Entry 7CTG (electron microscopy, 5.00 A resolution (low resolution: residue-level contacts below are approximate; hydrogen-bond / salt-bridge calls are withheld)); this record covers chains C and E of the 5 polymer chains in the assembly.

Chain C:
Molecule: Origin recognition complex subunit 3
Source organism: Homo sapiens
UniProt: Q9UBD5 (ORC3_HUMAN); the author numbering skips numbers that UniProt does not, so the offset changes along the chain: 1-506 = UniProt 1-506; 508-712 = UniProt 507-711
Amino-acid sequence (711 residues; each row starts with the number of its first residue; note: 1 number in that range is skipped by the numbering (no residue carries it; nothing is unmodelled there)):
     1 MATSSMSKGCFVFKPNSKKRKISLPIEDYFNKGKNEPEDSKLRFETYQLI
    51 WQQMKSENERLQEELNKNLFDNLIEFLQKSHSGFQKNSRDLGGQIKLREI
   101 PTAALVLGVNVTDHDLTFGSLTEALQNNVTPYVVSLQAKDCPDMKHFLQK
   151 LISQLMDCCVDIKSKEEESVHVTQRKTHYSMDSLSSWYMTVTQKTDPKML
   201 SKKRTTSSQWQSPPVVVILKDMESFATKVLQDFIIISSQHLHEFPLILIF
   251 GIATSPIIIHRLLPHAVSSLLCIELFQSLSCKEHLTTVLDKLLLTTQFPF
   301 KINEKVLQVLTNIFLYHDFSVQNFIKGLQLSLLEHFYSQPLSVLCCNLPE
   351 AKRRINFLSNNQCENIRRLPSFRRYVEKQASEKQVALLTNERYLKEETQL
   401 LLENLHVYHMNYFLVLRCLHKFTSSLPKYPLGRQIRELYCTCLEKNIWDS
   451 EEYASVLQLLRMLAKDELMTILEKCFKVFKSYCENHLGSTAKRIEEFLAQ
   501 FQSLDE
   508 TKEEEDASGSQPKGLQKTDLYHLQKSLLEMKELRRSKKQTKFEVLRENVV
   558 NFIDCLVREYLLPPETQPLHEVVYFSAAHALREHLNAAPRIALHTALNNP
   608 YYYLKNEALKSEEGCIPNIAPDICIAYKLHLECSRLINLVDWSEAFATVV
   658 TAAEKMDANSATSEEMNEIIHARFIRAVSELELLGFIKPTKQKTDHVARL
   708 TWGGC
Not modelled in the structure: 1-8, 17-26, 32-36, 86-97, 165-192, 508-547, 616-624, 665-668, 710-712
UniProt features mapped onto this chain:
  - modified residue (Phosphoserine): S23, S517

Chain E:
Molecule: Origin recognition complex subunit 5
Source organism: Homo sapiens
UniProt: O43913 (ORC5_HUMAN); residue numbers follow UniProt; this construct covers 1-435
Amino-acid sequence (435 residues; numbered 1 to 435; the number before each row is that of its first residue):
     1 MPHLENVVLCRESQVSILQSLFGERHHFSFPSIFIYGHTASGKTYVTQTL
    51 LKTLELPHVFVNCVECFTLRLLLEQILNKLNHLSSSEDGCSTEITCETFN
   101 DFVRLFKQVTTAENLKDQTVYIVLDKAEYLRDMEANLLPGFLRLQELADR
   151 NVTVLFLSEIVWEKFRPNTGCFEPFVLYFPDYSIGNLQKILSHDHPPEYS
   201 ADFYAAYINILLGVFYTVCRDLKELRHLAVLNFPKYCEPVVKGEASERDT
   251 RKLWRNIEPHLKKAMQTVYLREISSSQWEKLQKDDTDPGQLKGLSAHTHV
   301 ELPYYSKFILIAAYLASYNPARTDKRFFLKHHGKIKKTNFLKKHEKTSNH
   351 LLGPKPFPLDRLLAILYSIVDSRVAPTANIFSQITSLVTLQLLTLVGHDD
   401 QLDGPKYKCTVSLDFIRAIARTVNFDIIKYLYDFL
Not modelled in the structure: 1-3, 84-90, 245-248, 269-294, 329-348, 434-435
Ligand contacts: ATP (adenosine-5'-triphosphate): V8, L9, R11, H38, T39, A40, S41, G42, K43, T44, Y45, D125, K126, L157, Y182, L222, K223, R226
UniProt features mapped onto this chain:
  - binding site (ATP): G37 to T44

Interface between chain C and chain E:
Contacting residue pairs (43; chain C residue first):
  R98(C) - R226(E)
  V109(C) - E301(E)
  V109(C) - L302(E)
  V109(C) - L390(E)
  M144(C) - F67(E)
  L148(C) - F67(E)
  K194(C) - R70(E)
  E223(C) - Q391(E)
  D232(C) - Y129(E)
  I235(C) - V64(E)
  I236(C) - V64(E)
  I236(C) - E65(E)
  Q239(C) - N62(E)
  H240(C) - E65(E)
  A253(C) - L390(E)
  T254(C) - V300(E)
  S255(C) - V300(E)
  I257(C) - S295(E)
  R261(C) - Q391(E)
  S280(C) - E301(E)
  L315(C) - Y304(E)
  Y316(C) - P303(E)
  Y316(C) - Y304(E)
  Y316(C) - Y305(E)
  H317(C) - P303(E)
  H317(C) - Y305(E)
  H317(C) - Q383(E)
  D318(C) - N379(E)
  F319(C) - L302(E)
  F319(C) - P303(E)
  N593(C) - T377(E)
  N593(C) - A378(E)
  N593(C) - N379(E)
  A594(C) - T377(E)
  A594(C) - A378(E)
  A595(C) - P376(E)
  A595(C) - T377(E)
  R597(C) - P376(E)
  R597(C) - F381(E)
  I598(C) - P376(E)
  K695(C) - D403(E)
  L707(C) - D360(E)
  W709(C) - D360(E)
Also at the interface, not in a pair above, chain C (37 interface residues in all): K145, T195, D196, S224, L275, L592, P596
Also at the interface, not in a pair above, chain E (32 interface residues in all): L71, A296, H297, S306, L363, I380, T389, T410

Summary:
37 residues of chain C face 32 of chain E across their interface. Chain E binds ATP. Curated annotation
(UniProt) lists 8 ATP-binding residues on chain E.
Chain C is Origin recognition complex subunit 3 and chain E is Origin recognition complex subunit 5, both from
Homo sapiens; the structure, Human Origin Recognition Complex, ORC1-5 State I, was determined by electron
microscopy (same publication as 7CTE and 7CTF).
